PDB entry 6ZH9 | X-ray diffraction, 3.31 A resolution | chains LLL and EEE of the 4 polymer chains in the assembly

Chain LLL:
Protein: CR3022 Light chain
Source organism: Homo sapiens
Chain sequence (219 residues; row label = number of the first residue in the row):
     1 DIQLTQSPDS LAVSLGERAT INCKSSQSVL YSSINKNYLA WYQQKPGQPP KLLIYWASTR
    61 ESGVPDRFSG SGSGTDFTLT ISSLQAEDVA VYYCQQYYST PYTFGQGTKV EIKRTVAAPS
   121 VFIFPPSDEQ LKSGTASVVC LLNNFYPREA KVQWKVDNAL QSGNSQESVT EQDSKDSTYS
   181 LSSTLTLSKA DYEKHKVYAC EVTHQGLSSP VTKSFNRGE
Disulfide bonds: Cys23-Cys94, Cys140-Cys200

Chain EEE:
Protein: Spike glycoprotein
Source organism: Severe acute respiratory syndrome coronavirus 2
UniProt: P0DTC2 (SPIKE_SARS2); numbering as in UniProt (aligned over 332-528)
Chain sequence (197 residues; numbered 332 to 528; the number before each row is that of its first residue):
   332 ITNLCPFGEV FNATRFASVY AWNRKRISNC VADYSVLYNS ASFSTFKCYG VSPTKLNDLC
   392 FTNVYADSFV IRGDEVRQIA PGQTGKIADY NYKLPDDFTG CVIAWNSNNL DSKVGGNYNY
   452 LYRLFRKSNL KPFERDISTE IYQAGSTPCN GVEGFNCYFP LQSYGFQPTN GVGYQPYRVV
   512 VLSFELLHAP ATVCGPK
Not modelled in the structure: 332-333
Swiss-Prot annotation at these positions:
  - region: Arg403 to Asp405 (Integrin-binding motif), Asn448 to Phe456 (Immunodominant HLA epitope recognized by the CD8+)
  - glycosylation: Asn343 (N-linked (GlcNAc...) (complex) asparagine)
  - natural variant: Gly339 (G339D: In strain: Omicron/BA.1, Omicron/BA.2 and 4 more; G339H: In strain: Omicron/BA.2.75, Omicron/XBB.1.5 and 1 more), Arg346 (R346K: In strain: Mu/B.1.621; R346T: In strain: Omicron/BQ.1.1, Omicron/XBB.1.5 and 1 more), Leu368 (L368I: In strain: Omicron/XBB.1.5, Omicron/EG.5.1), Ser371 (S371F: In strain: Omicron/BA.2, Omicron/BA.2.12.1 and 6 more; S371L: In strain: Omicron/BA.1), Ser373 (S373P: In strain: Omicron/BA.1, Omicron/BA.2 and 7 more), Ser375 (S375F: In strain: Omicron/BA.1, Omicron/BA.2 and 7 more), Thr376 (T376A: In strain: Omicron/BA.2, Omicron/BA.2.12.1 and 5 more), Asp405 (D405N: In strain: Omicron/BA.2, Omicron/BA.2.12.1 and 6 more), Arg408 (R408S: In strain: Omicron/BA.2, Omicron/BA.2.12.1 and 6 more), Lys417 (K417N: In strain: Beta/B.1.351, Omicron/BA.1 and 8 more; K417T: In strain: Gamma/P.1), Asn440 (N440K: In strain: Omicron/BA.1, Omicron/BA.2 and 7 more), Lys444 (K444T: In strain: Omicron/BQ.1.1), 16 further natural variant entries in UniProt
  - mutagenesis: Asn343 (N343Q: Reduced viral infectivity), Leu452 (L452R: Increased resistance to neutralizing antibodies. Decreases HLA binding to NF9 epitope. Increased binding affinity to human ACE2), Tyr453 (Y453F: Decreased HLA binding to NF9 epitope. Increased binding affinity to human ACE2), Ala475 (A475V: Increased resistance to neutralizing antibodies), Val483 (V483A: Increased resistance to neutralizing antibodies), Glu484 (E484D: Increased replication in human TMEM106B overexpressing cells), Phe490 (F490L: Increased resistance to neutralizing antibodies and human covalescent sera neutralization), Gln493 (Q493N: Reduced host ACE2-binding affinity in vitro; Q493Y: Reduced host ACE2-binding affinity in vitro), Asn501 (N501T: Reduced host ACE2-binding affinity in vitro; N501Y: Increased binding affinity to human ACE2), His519 (H519P: Increased resistance to human covalescent sera neutralization)
Disulfide bonds: Cys336-Cys361, Cys379-Cys432, Cys391-Cys525, Cys480-Cys488
From the paper describing this entry:
  - conformationally variable residues (domain motion, loop rearrangement): Val445 to Thr500, His519

Interface between chain LLL and chain EEE:
Pairs across the interface - 10 pairs, chain LLL then chain EEE:
  Tyr31(LLL) with Asp428(EEE); Phe429(EEE); Thr430(EEE)
  Ser33(LLL) with Thr430(EEE), hydrogen bond; Phe515(EEE), hydrogen bond (side chain-backbone); Leu517(EEE)
  Ile34(LLL) with Leu517(EEE), hydrophobic
  Tyr38(LLL) with Gly381(EEE), hydrogen bond (side chain-backbone)
  Tyr55(LLL) with Lys386(EEE)
  Trp56(LLL) with Leu390(EEE), hydrophobic
Interface residues without a listed pair, chain LLL (8 interface residues in all): Lys36, Glu61
Interface residues without a listed pair, chain EEE (10 interface residues in all): Phe392, Glu516

Summary:
The interface between chain LLL and chain EEE involves 8 residues on one side and 10 on the other, with 3
hydrogen bonds. Polar contacts include Ser33(LLL)-Thr430(EEE), Ser33(LLL)-Phe515(EEE) and
Tyr38(LLL)-Gly381(EEE). From UniProt: 10 mutagenesis sites on chain EEE. From the paper: conformational
variability at Val445(EEE) and His519(EEE).
Here chain LLL is CR3022 Light chain (Homo sapiens) and chain EEE is Spike glycoprotein (Severe acute
respiratory syndrome coronavirus 2). Entry 6ZH9 (Ternary complex CR3022 H11-H4 and RBD (SARS-CoV-2)) was
determined by X-ray diffraction.
